3S85 - chains A and B; structure by X-ray diffraction, 2.80 A resolution.

Chain A (and B):
Name: Protease/reverse transcriptase
Organism: Human immunodeficiency virus 1
Notes: chain B of this document is another copy of the same molecule, construct and numbering; everything in this record applies to it too
UniProt: Q9QIQ7 (Q9QIQ7_9HIV1); residue numbers follow UniProt; this construct covers 1-99
Chain sequence (99 residues; row label = number of the first residue in the row):
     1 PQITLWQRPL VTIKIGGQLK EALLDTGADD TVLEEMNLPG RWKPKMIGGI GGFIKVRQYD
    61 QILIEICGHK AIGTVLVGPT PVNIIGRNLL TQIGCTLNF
Small-molecule neighbours: LK0 (methyl N-[(2S)-1-[[(2S,3S,5S)-5-[[(2S)-2-(methoxycarbonylamino)-3,3-dimethyl-butanoyl]amino]-3-oxidanyl-6-phenyl-1-(4-pyridin-3-ylphenyl)hexan-2-yl]amino]-3,3-dimethyl-1-oxidanylidene-butan-2-yl]carbamate): R8, L23, D25, G27, A28, D29, D30, V32, I47, G48, G49, I50, P81, V82, I84

Chain A / chain B interface:
Residue-residue contacts - 94 pairs, chain A then chain B:
  P1(A) with L97(B); N98(B); F99(B), hydrogen bond (backbone-backbone)
  Q2(A) with T96(B), hydrogen bond; L97(B); N98(B), hydrogen bond
  I3(A) with T96(B); L97(B), hydrogen bond (backbone-backbone); F99(B), hydrophobic
  T4(A) with T96(B)
  L5(A) with T26(B); R87(B), hydrogen bond (backbone-side chain); L90(B), hydrophobic; T91(B); C95(B)
  W6(A) with R87(B), hydrogen bond (backbone-side chain); T91(B)
  Q7(A) with R87(B), hydrogen bond (backbone-side chain)
  R8(A) with D29(B), salt bridge; R87(B)
  P9(A) with T26(B); L97(B), hydrophobic
  L23(A) with G27(B)
  L24(A) with T26(B), hydrogen bond (backbone-side chain)
  D25(A) with D25(B); T26(B); G27(B), hydrogen bond (side chain-backbone)
  T26(A) with L5(B); P9(B); L24(B), hydrogen bond (side chain-backbone); D25(B); T26(B), hydrogen bond (side chain-backbone); L97(B)
  G27(A) with L23(B); D25(B), hydrogen bond (backbone-side chain)
  D29(A) with R8(B), salt bridge
  G49(A) with I50(B)
  I50(A) with G49(B); I50(B), hydrogen bond (backbone-backbone); G51(B), hydrogen bond (backbone-backbone); G52(B); I54(B), hydrophobic; T80(B); P81(B)
  G51(A) with G51(B); G52(B), hydrogen bond (backbone-backbone); I54(B)
  G52(A) with I50(B); G51(B)
  I54(A) with I50(B)
  H69(A) with F99(B)
  T80(A) with I50(B)
  I84(A) with I50(B), hydrophobic
  R87(A) with L5(B), hydrogen bond (side chain-backbone); W6(B); Q7(B); R8(B); P9(B)
  L90(A) with L5(B), hydrophobic
  T91(A) with L5(B); W6(B)
  I93(A) with F99(B)
  G94(A) with N98(B); F99(B)
  C95(A) with L5(B); L97(B), hydrophobic; N98(B); F99(B), hydrophobic
  T96(A) with Q2(B); I3(B); T96(B); L97(B); N98(B), hydrogen bond (backbone-backbone)
  L97(A) with P1(B); Q2(B); I3(B), hydrogen bond (backbone-backbone); L24(B), hydrophobic; C95(B), hydrophobic; T96(B); L97(B), hydrophobic
  N98(A) with P1(B); Q2(B); G94(B); C95(B); T96(B), hydrogen bond (backbone-backbone); N98(B), hydrogen bond
  F99(A) with P1(B), hydrogen bond (backbone-backbone); I3(B), hydrophobic; L24(B), hydrophobic; C67(B), hydrophobic; H69(B); I93(B); G94(B); C95(B), hydrophobic
Interface residues without a listed pair, chain A (38 interface residues in all): G48, F53, C67, P81, Q92
Interface residues without a listed pair, chain B (35 interface residues in all): T4, I84

Summary:
38 residues of chain A and 35 residues of chain B are in contact; the contacts include 21 hydrogen bonds and 2
salt bridges. Polar contacts include R8(A)-D29(B), Q2(A)-T96(B) and Q2(A)-N98(B). Ligands of chain A: compound
LK0.
Chain A and chain B are both Protease/reverse transcriptase (Human immunodeficiency virus 1); the structure,
Discovery of New HIV Protease Inhibitors with Potential for Convenient Dosing and Reduced Side Effects:
A-790742 ..., was determined by X-ray diffraction together with 3GGA, 3GGV and 3GGX from the same study.
